Entry 9DAH (X-ray diffraction, 2.70 A resolution); this record covers chains A and B.

# Chain A (and B)
Protein: L-asparaginase 2
Organism: Escherichia coli
Notes: EC 3.5.1.1; chain B of this document is another copy of the same molecule, construct and numbering; everything in this record applies to it too
UniProtKB: A0A377K0N3 (A0A377K0N3_ECOLX); residues 1-326 here correspond to UniProt positions 34-359 (UniProt number = residue number + 33)
Chain sequence (326 residues; each row starts with the number of its first residue):
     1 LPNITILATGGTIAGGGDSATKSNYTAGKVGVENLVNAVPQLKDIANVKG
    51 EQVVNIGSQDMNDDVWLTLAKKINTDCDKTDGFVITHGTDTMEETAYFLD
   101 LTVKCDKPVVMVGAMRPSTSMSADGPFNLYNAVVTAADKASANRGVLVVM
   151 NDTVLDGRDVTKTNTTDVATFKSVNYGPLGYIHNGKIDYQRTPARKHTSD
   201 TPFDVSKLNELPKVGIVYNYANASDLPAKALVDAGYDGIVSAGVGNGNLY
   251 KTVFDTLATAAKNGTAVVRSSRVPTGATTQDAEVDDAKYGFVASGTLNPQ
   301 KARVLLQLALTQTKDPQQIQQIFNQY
Disulfides: Cys77-Cys105
Ligand contacts: aspartic acid (ASP): Gly11, Thr12, Tyr25, Ala27, Gly57, Ser58, Gln59, Gly88, Thr89, Asp90, Ala114, Met115, Asn248, Glu283
What the authors report for this chain:
  - binding site for aspartic acid: Ala27

# Interface between chain A and chain B
Contacting residue pairs - 42 pairs, chain A then chain B:
  Thr21(A) with Gln41(B); Tyr130(B)
  Lys22(A) with Asn184(B)
  Ser23(A) with His183(B), hydrogen bond; Asn184(B), hydrogen bond
  Val39(A) with Met121(B), hydrophobic
  Gln41(A) with Ala20(B); Thr21(B); Met121(B)
  Arg116(A) with Phe127(B); Asn151(B); Asp152(B), salt bridge
  Met121(A) with Val39(B), hydrophobic; Gln41(B); Pro126(B), hydrophobic; Phe127(B), hydrophobic; Tyr130(B), hydrophobic
  Ser122(A) with Ala123(B), hydrogen bond (side chain-backbone); Asp124(B), hydrogen bond (side chain-backbone); Pro126(B); Phe127(B), hydrogen bond (side chain-backbone)
  Ala123(A) with Ser122(B), hydrogen bond (backbone-side chain)
  Asp124(A) with Ser122(B)
  Gly125(A) with Ser122(B)
  Pro126(A) with Met121(B); Ser122(B)
  Phe127(A) with Arg116(B); Met121(B), hydrophobic; Ser122(B), hydrogen bond (backbone-side chain)
  Tyr130(A) with Thr21(B); Met121(B), hydrophobic
  Asn151(A) with Asp167(B), hydrogen bond; Val168(B)
  Asp152(A) with Arg116(B), salt bridge
  Asp167(A) with Asn151(B)
  Val168(A) with Asn151(B); Val168(B), hydrophobic
  Ala169(A) with Ala169(B), hydrophobic
  His183(A) with Ser23(B)
  Asn184(A) with Thr21(B); Lys22(B); Ser23(B), hydrogen bond
Interface residues without a listed pair, chain A (23 interface residues in all): Ala20, Asn24
Interface residues without a listed pair, chain B (22 interface residues in all): Gly125

# In short
The interface between chain A and chain B involves 23 residues on one side and 22 on the other, with 9
hydrogen bonds and 2 salt bridges. Among the polar pairs are Arg116(A)-Asp152(B), Ser23(A)-His183(B) and
Ser23(A)-Asn184(B). Ligands of chain A: aspartic acid. The paper reports a binding site for aspartic acid at
Ala27(A).
Both chains are L-asparaginase 2 (Escherichia coli). Entry 9DAH (L-asparaginase II (EcA2-4M)) was determined
by X-ray diffraction (same publication as 9DAF).
